PDB entry 6IHE | X-ray diffraction, 1.90 A resolution | chains A and B

# Chain A (and B)
Molecule: Malate dehydrogenase (NAD)
Organism: Metallosphaera sedula
Notes: EC 1.1.1.37; chain B of this document is another copy of the same molecule, construct and numbering; everything in this record applies to it too
Reference sequence: A0A088E2H7 (A0A088E2H7_9CREN); residues 2-304 here = UniProt positions 2-304
Amino-acid sequence (303 residues; numbered 2 to 304; the number before each row is that of its first residue):
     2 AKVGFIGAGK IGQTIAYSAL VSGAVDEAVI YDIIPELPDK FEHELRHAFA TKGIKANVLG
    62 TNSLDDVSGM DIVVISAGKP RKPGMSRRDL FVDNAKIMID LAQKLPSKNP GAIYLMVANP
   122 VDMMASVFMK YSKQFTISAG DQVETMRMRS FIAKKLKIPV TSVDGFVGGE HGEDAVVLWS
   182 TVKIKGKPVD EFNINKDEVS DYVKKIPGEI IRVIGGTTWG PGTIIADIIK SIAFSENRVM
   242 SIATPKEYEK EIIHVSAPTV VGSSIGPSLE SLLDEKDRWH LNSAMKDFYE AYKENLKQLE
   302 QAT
Residues lining bound ligands:
  - D-malate (MLT): Arg-82, Arg-88, Asn-120, Val-144, Glu-145, Arg-148, His-172, Pro-208, Ile-212, Thr-218, Pro-222
  - NAD (nicotinamide-adenine-dinucleotide): Ala-9, Gly-10, Lys-11, Ile-12, Gly-13, Tyr-32, Asp-33, Ile-34, Ile-35, Leu-38, Ser-77, Ala-78, Gly-79, Lys-80, Pro-81, Arg-82, Leu-91, Asn-95, Ile-98, Val-118, Ala-119, Asn-120, Val-122, Ala-140, Val-144, Thr-218, Pro-222, Ile-226

# How chain A and chain B interact
Pairs across the interface (54; chain A residue first):
  Asp-72(A) with Lys-186(B), salt bridge
  Arg-150(A) with Ser-236(B), hydrogen bond (side chain-backbone); Asn-238(B), hydrogen bond
  Thr-162(A) with Ala-234(B); Phe-235(B); Ser-236(B); Ser-264(B), hydrogen bond (backbone-side chain)
  Ser-163(A) with Ser-264(B)
  Val-164(A) with Ser-236(B), hydrogen bond (backbone-side chain); Ser-264(B)
  Asp-165(A) with Ser-236(B), hydrogen bond; Asn-238(B), hydrogen bond; Gly-263(B); Ser-264(B), hydrogen bond (side chain-backbone); Ser-265(B), hydrogen bond
  Phe-167(A) with Asn-238(B)
  Lys-184(A) with Ser-265(B)
  Lys-186(A) with Asp-72(B), salt bridge
  Gly-187(A) with Ser-265(B)
  Ala-234(A) with Thr-162(B)
  Phe-235(A) with Thr-162(B)
  Ser-236(A) with Arg-150(B), hydrogen bond (backbone-side chain); Thr-162(B); Val-164(B), hydrogen bond (side chain-backbone); Asp-165(B)
  Glu-237(A) with Arg-239(B), hydrogen bond (backbone-side chain)
  Asn-238(A) with Arg-150(B); Asp-165(B); Phe-167(B); Asn-238(B); Arg-239(B); Val-240(B), hydrogen bond (backbone-backbone)
  Arg-239(A) with Glu-237(B), hydrogen bond (side chain-backbone); Asn-238(B); Arg-239(B)
  Val-240(A) with Asn-238(B), hydrogen bond (backbone-backbone); Val-240(B), hydrophobic; Val-261(B), hydrophobic
  Val-261(A) with Val-240(B), hydrophobic
  Gly-263(A) with Asp-165(B)
  Ser-264(A) with Thr-162(B); Ser-163(B); Val-164(B); Asp-165(B), hydrogen bond (backbone-side chain)
  Ser-265(A) with Asp-165(B), hydrogen bond; Lys-184(B); Gly-187(B)
  Pro-268(A) with Leu-273(B), hydrophobic
  Leu-270(A) with Leu-270(B), hydrophobic; Leu-273(B), hydrophobic
  Ser-272(A) with Leu-273(B)
  Leu-273(A) with Pro-268(B), hydrophobic; Leu-270(B), hydrophobic; Ser-272(B)
Other interface residues (no listed pair), chain A (27 interface residues in all): Ile-233, Ser-269
Other interface residues (no listed pair), chain B (27 interface residues in all): Ile-233, Ser-269

# In short
The chain A/chain B interface involves 27 residues from each chain, with 16 hydrogen bonds and 2 salt bridges.
Polar pairs include Asp-72(A)/Lys-186(B), Arg-150(A)/Ser-236(B) and Arg-150(A)/Asn-238(B). Ligands of chain A:
NAD and D-malate.
Chain A and chain B are both Malate dehydrogenase (NAD) (Metallosphaera sedula); the structure, Crystal
structure of Malate dehydrogenase from Metallosphaera sedula, was determined by X-ray diffraction (same
publication as 6IHD).
